Entry 9C5Y (electron microscopy, 3.10 A resolution); this record covers chains B and D of the 4 polymer chains in the assembly.

[Chain B (and D)]
Name: Glutamate receptor ionotropic, kainate 2
Source organism: Rattus norvegicus
Notes: chain D of this document is another copy of the same molecule, construct and numbering; everything in this record applies to it too
UniProt: P42260 (GRIK2_RAT); residues 1-908 here = UniProt positions 1-908
Chain sequence (908 residues; numbered 1 to 908; the number before each row is that of its first residue):
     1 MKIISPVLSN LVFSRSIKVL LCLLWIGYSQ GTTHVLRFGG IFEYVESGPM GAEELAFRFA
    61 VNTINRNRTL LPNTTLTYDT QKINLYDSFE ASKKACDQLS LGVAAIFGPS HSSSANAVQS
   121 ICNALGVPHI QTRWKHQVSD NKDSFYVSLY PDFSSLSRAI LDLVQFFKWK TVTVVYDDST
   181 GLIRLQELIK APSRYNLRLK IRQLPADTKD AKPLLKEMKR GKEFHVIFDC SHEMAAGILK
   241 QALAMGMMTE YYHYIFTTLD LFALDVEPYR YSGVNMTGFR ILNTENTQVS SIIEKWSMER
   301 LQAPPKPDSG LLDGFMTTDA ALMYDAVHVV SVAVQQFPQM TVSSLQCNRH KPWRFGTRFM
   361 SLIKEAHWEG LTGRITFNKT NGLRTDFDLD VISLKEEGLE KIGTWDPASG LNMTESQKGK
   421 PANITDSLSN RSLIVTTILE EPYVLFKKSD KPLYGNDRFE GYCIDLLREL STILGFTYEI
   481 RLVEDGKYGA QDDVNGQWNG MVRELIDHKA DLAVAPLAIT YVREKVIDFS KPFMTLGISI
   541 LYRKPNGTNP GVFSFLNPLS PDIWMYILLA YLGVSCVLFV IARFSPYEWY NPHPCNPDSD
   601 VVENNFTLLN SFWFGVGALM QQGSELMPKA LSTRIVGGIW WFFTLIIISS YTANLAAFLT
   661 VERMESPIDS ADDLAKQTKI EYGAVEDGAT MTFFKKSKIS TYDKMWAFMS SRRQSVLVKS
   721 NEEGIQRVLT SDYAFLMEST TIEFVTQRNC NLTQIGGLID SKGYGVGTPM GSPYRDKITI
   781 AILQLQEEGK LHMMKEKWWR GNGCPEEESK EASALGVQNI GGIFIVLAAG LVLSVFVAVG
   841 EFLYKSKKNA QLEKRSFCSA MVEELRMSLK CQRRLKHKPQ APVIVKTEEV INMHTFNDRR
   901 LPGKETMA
Unresolved in the structure: 1-32, 416-908
Cystine bridges: C96-C347
Covalently attached groups: N-acetylglucosamine (NAG) linked to N275, N412
Swiss-Prot annotation at these positions:
  - binding site (L-glutamate): P516, A518, R523, A689, T690, E738
  - modified residue (Phosphoserine): S846, S868
  - glycosylation (N-linked (GlcNAc...) asparagine): N67, N73, N275, N378, N412, N423, N430, N546, N751
  - cross-link: K886 (Glycyl lysine isopeptide (Lys-Gly) (interchain with G-Cter in SUMO1))
  - natural variant: I567 (I567C: In RNA edited version), Y571 (Y571C: In RNA edited version), Q621 (Q621R: In RNA edited version)
  - mutagenesis: N751 (N751Q: Loss of glycosylation), V883 (V883A: Abolishes interaction with KLHL17. Abolishes actinfilin-mediated degradation), I884 (I884A: Abolishes interaction with KLHL17. Abolishes actinfilin-mediated degradation), K886 (K886R: Abolishes sumoylation. Loss of kainate-mediated endocytosis)

[Chain B / chain D interface]
Pairs across the interface (23; chain B residue first):
  K212(B) - Y271(D)
  K219(B) - E250(D)  salt bridge
  L243(B) - L243(D)
  A244(B) - P268(D)
  A244(B) - Y271(D)
  A244(B) - S272(D)  hydrogen bond (backbone-backbone)
  M245(B) - Y271(D)
  M245(B) - S272(D)
  G246(B) - M248(D)
  G246(B) - S272(D)
  M248(B) - G246(D)
  T249(B) - T249(D)
  E250(B) - K219(D)  salt bridge
  E250(B) - G246(D)
  P268(B) - A244(D)
  Y271(B) - K212(D)
  Y271(B) - A244(D)
  Y271(B) - M245(D)
  S272(B) - K219(D)
  S272(B) - A244(D)  hydrogen bond (backbone-backbone)
  S272(B) - M245(D)
  S272(B) - G246(D)
  E396(B) - K216(D)  salt bridge
Other interface residues (no listed pair), chain B (15 interface residues in all): K216, Y251
Other interface residues (no listed pair), chain D (16 interface residues in all): K222, Y251, E396

[Overview]
The interface between chain B and chain D involves 15 residues on one side and 16 on the other; the contacts
include 2 hydrogen bonds and 3 salt bridges. Polar pairs include K219(B)-E250(D), E396(B)-K216(D) and
A244(B)-S272(D). N-acetylglucosamine is covalently linked to N275(B) and N412(B).
Chain B and chain D are both Glutamate receptor ionotropic, kainate 2 (Rattus norvegicus); the structure,
Structure of the amino-terminal domain of kainate receptor GluK2 in the apo state, was determined by electron
microscopy, deposited together with 9C5Z, 9C60, 9CAZ and 8GC5.
